PDB entry 4QEO | X-ray diffraction, 2.00 A resolution | chains A and C of the 4 polymer chains in the assembly

Chain A:
Name: Histone-lysine N-methyltransferase, H3 lysine-9 specific SUVH4
From: Arabidopsis thaliana
Notes: EC 2.1.1.43; fragment: functional fragment
Reference sequence: Q8GZB6 (SUVH4_ARATH); numbering as in UniProt (aligned over 93-624)
Sequence (533 residues; numbered 92 to 624; the number before each row is that of its first residue):
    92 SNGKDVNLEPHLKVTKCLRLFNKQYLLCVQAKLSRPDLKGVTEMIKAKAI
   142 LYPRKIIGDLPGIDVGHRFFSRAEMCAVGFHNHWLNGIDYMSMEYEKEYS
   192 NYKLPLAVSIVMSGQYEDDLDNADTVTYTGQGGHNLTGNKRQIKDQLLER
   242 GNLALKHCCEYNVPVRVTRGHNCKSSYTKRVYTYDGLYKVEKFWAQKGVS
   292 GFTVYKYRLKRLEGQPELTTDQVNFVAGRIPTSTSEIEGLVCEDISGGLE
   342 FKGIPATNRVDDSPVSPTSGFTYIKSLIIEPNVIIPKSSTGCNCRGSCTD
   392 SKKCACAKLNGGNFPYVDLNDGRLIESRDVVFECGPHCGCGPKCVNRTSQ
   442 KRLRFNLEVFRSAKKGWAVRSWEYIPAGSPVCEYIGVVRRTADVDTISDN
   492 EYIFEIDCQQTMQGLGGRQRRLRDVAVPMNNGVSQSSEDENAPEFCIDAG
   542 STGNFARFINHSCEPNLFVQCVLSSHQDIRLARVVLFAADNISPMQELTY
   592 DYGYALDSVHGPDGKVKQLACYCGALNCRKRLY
Disordered / not traced: 92-98, 313-327, 486-490, 500-533
Sequence notes: expression tag (92)
Metal / ion sites: Zn2+ site 1: Cys383, Cys397, Cys425, Cys429; Zn2+ site 2: Cys383, Cys385, Cys389, Cys395; Zn2+ site 3: Cys389, Cys425, Cys431, Cys435; Zn2+ site 4: Cys554, Cys612, Cys614, Cys619
Small-molecule neighbours: S-adenosylhomocysteine (SAH): Arg452, Lys455, Lys456, Gly457, Trp458, Glu492, Tyr493, Arg548, Phe549, Ile550, Asn551, His552, Tyr593, Leu610, Ala611, Cys612, Tyr613, Cys614, Leu623
Swiss-Prot annotation at these positions:
  - binding site (Zn(2+)): Cys383, Cys385, Cys389, Cys395, Cys397, Cys425, Cys429, Cys431, Cys435, Cys554, Cys612, Cys614, Cys619
  - binding site (S-adenosyl-L-methionine): Lys456 to Trp458, Tyr493, Arg548, Asn551, His552
From the paper describing this entry:
  - binding site for the 15-nt DNA strand (chain C): Leu176, Ile179, Ser204, Gln206, Tyr207, Asp210, Tyr219, Thr220, Gln222, Leu227
  - binding site for the 15-nt DNA strand: Trp175
  - mutagenesis - L176G, Y207A, D210A, Y219A, L227G: unchanged catalytic activity
  - mutagenesis - Y475F: decreased catalytic activity
  - mutagenesis - Y475F/Y593F, Y593F: abolished catalytic activity
  - mutagenesis - Y591F: increased catalytic activity
  - specificity-determining residues: Tyr591
  - mutagenesis - L176G, Y207A, Y219A: abolished binding to the 15-nt DNA strand (chain C)
  - mutagenesis - D210A: decreased binding to the 15-nt DNA strand (chain C)
  - mutagenesis - L227G: unchanged binding to the 15-nt DNA strand (chain C)

Chain C:
Molecule: 15-nt DNA strand
Sequence (15 nucleotides; row label = number of the first residue in the row):
     1 GGTACTCATCAGTAT
Disordered / not traced: 12-15
Modified / non-standard residues: 5CM (5-methyl-2'-deoxy-cytidine-5'-monophosphate) at position 7

Chain A / chain C interface:
Pairs across the interface - 33 pairs, chain A then chain C:
  Arg126(A) with DA8(C), hydrogen bond to the base; DT9(C), hydrogen bond to the sugar
  Asp128(A) with DT9(C), sugar contact
  Ser162(A) with DT9(C), phosphate contact
  Arg163(A) with 5CM_7(C), sugar contact; DA8(C), salt bridge to the phosphate; DT9(C), hydrogen bond to the phosphate
  Trp175(A) with DA8(C), base contact
  Leu176(A) with DT6(C), base contact; 5CM_7(C), sugar contact; DA8(C), sugar contact
  Asn177(A) with DT6(C), sugar contact; 5CM_7(C), phosphate contact
  Gly178(A) with 5CM_7(C), hydrogen bond to the phosphate
  Val202(A) with 5CM_7(C), base contact; DA8(C), phosphate contact
  Ser204(A) with 5CM_7(C), hydrogen bond to the base; DA8(C), hydrogen bond to the phosphate
  Gly205(A) with 5CM_7(C), hydrogen bond to the base
  Gln206(A) with 5CM_7(C), hydrogen bond to the base
  Tyr207(A) with 5CM_7(C), hydrogen bond to the phosphate
  Asp210(A) with 5CM_7(C), hydrogen bond to the base
  Tyr219(A) with 5CM_7(C), base contact
  Thr220(A) with 5CM_7(C), hydrogen bond to the base
  Gly221(A) with 5CM_7(C), base contact
  Gln222(A) with DT6(C), hydrogen bond to the phosphate
  Gly223(A) with DT6(C), phosphate contact
  Leu227(A) with DA8(C), base contact
  Thr228(A) with DA8(C), base contact
  Arg241(A) with DC5(C), sugar contact
  Arg271(A) with DA8(C), salt bridge to the phosphate
  Tyr273(A) with DA8(C), phosphate contact; DT9(C), hydrogen bond to the phosphate
Also at the interface, not in a pair above, chain A (28 interface residues in all): Ile179, Met203, Gly224, His225

In short:
28 residues of chain A and 5 residues of chain C are in contact; the contacts include 13 hydrogen bonds and 2
salt bridges. Polar pairs include Arg126(A)-DA8(C), Ser204(A)-5CM_7(C) and Gly205(A)-5CM_7(C). From the paper:
a binding site for the 15-nt DNA strand (chain C) at Leu176(A), Ile179(A) and Ser204(A) among others; L176G,
Y207A and Y219A of chain A abolish binding to the 15-nt DNA strand (chain C); 9 substitutions were tested in
all.
Chain A is Histone-lysine N-methyltransferase, H3 lysine-9 specific SUVH4 (Arabidopsis thaliana) and chain C
is a 15-nt DNA strand; the structure, crystal structure of KRYPTONITE in complex with mCHH DNA, H3(1-15)
peptide and SAH, was determined by X-ray diffraction together with 4QEN and 4QEP from the same study.
